8A3P - chain A; structure by X-ray diffraction, 2.70 A resolution.

Chain A:
Molecule: Glutamine amidotransferase-like class 1 domain-containing protein 1
From: Homo sapiens
UniProt: Q8NB37 (GALD1_HUMAN); residue numbers follow UniProt; this construct covers 1-220
Sequence (220 residues; each row starts with the number of its first residue):
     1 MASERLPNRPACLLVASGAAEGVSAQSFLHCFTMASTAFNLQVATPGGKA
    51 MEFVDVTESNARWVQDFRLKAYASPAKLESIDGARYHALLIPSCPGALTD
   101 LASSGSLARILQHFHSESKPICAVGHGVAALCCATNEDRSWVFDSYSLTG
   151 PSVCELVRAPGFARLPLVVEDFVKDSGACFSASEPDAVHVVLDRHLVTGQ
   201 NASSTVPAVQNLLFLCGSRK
Not modelled in the structure: 1-8, 155-166, 177-180, 218-220
UniProt features mapped onto this chain:
  - glycosylation: Asn201 (N-linked (GlcNAc...) asparagine)
  - mutagenesis: Pro166 (P166S: Does not affect FERRY complex assembly. Does not affect FERRY complex binding to mRNA)
From the paper describing this entry:
  - disease-associated variants - P166S: unchanged binding to RNA

In short:
Curated annotation (UniProt) lists one mutagenesis site. The paper reports that P166S leaves binding to RNA
unchanged.
Chain A is Glutamine amidotransferase-like class 1 domain-containing protein 1 (Homo sapiens); the structure,
Structure of human Fy-5, was determined by X-ray diffraction (same publication as 8A3O and 7ND2).
